Entry 7YBC (X-ray diffraction, 1.84 A resolution); this record covers chains A and B.

[Chain A]
Molecule: Aspartyl/asparaginyl beta-hydroxylase
Source organism: Homo sapiens
Notes: EC 1.14.11.16
UniProtKB: Q12797 (ASPH_HUMAN); residue numbers follow UniProt; this construct covers 330-758
Amino-acid sequence (429 residues; each row starts with the number of its first residue):
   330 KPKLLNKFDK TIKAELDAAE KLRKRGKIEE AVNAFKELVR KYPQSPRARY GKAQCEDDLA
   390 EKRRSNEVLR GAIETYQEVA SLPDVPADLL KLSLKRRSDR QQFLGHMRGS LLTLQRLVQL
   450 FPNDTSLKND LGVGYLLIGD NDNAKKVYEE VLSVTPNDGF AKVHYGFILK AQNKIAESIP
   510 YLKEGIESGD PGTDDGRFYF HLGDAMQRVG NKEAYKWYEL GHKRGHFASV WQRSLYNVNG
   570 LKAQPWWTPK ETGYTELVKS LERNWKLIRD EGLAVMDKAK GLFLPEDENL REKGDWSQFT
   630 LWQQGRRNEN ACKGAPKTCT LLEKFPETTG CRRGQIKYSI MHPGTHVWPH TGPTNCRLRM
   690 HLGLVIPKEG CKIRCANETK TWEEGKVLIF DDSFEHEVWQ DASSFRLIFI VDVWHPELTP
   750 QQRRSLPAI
Curated features (UniProtKB/Swiss-Prot):
  - binding site (2-oxoglutarate): Trp625, Ser668, Arg688 to His690, Arg735
  - binding site (Fe cation): His679, His725
  - glycosylation (N-linked (GlcNAc...) asparagine): Asn452, Asn706
Disulfides: Cys641-Cys648
Bound ions: Mn2+: His679, His725 (together with IOW)
Residues lining bound ligands: IOW ((2S)-2-methyl-2-oxidanyl-4-oxidanylidene-pentanedioic acid): Trp625, Gln627, Ser668, Met670, Val676, His679, Arg688, His690, Trp711, Phe719, Asp721, His725, Val727, Arg735, Ile737, Ile739

[Chain B]
Molecule: Coagulation factor X
Source organism: synthetic construct
Notes: EC 3.4.21.6
UniProtKB: P00742 (FA10_HUMAN); numbering as in UniProt (aligned over 86-124)
Amino-acid sequence (39 residues; row label = number of the first residue in the row):
    86 DGDQSETSPS QNQGKCKDGL GEYTCTSLEG FEGKNSELF
Unresolved in the structure: 86-98, 117-124
Sequence notes: engineered mutation Ser90 (Cys in P00742), Ser95 (Cys in P00742), Ser112 (Cys in P00742), Ser121 (Cys in P00742)
Curated features (UniProtKB/Swiss-Prot):
  - modified residue: Asp103 (3R: -3-hydroxyaspartate)
Disulfides: Cys101-Cys110

[Interface between chain A and chain B]
Pairs across the interface (54; chain A residue first):
  Ala389(A) - Phe116(B)
  Glu390(A) - Phe116(B)
  Arg393(A) - Phe116(B)
  Ser394(A) - Phe116(B)
  Asn395(A) - Glu114(B)
  Asn395(A) - Gly115(B)
  Asn395(A) - Phe116(B)  hydrogen bond (side chain-backbone)
  Gln431(A) - Leu113(B)
  Phe432(A) - Leu113(B)
  Phe432(A) - Gly115(B)  hydrogen bond (backbone-backbone)
  Phe432(A) - Phe116(B)
  Leu433(A) - Leu113(B)
  Leu433(A) - Gly115(B)
  Gly434(A) - Leu113(B)
  Met436(A) - Leu113(B)  hydrophobic
  Val462(A) - Tyr108(B)
  Leu465(A) - Tyr108(B)  hydrophobic
  Leu466(A) - Thr109(B)
  His493(A) - Tyr108(B)  hydrogen bond
  Phe496(A) - Gly106(B)
  Phe496(A) - Glu107(B)
  Phe496(A) - Tyr108(B)  hydrophobic
  Arg526(A) - Tyr108(B)  hydrogen bond (side chain-backbone)
  Phe529(A) - Leu105(B)  hydrophobic
  His530(A) - Leu105(B)  hydrogen bond (side chain-backbone)
  Leu564(A) - Leu105(B)  hydrophobic
  Tyr565(A) - Leu105(B)  hydrophobic
  Tyr565(A) - Thr109(B)
  Tyr565(A) - Cys110(B)  hydrogen bond (side chain-backbone)
  Tyr565(A) - Thr111(B)
  Asp616(A) - Lys102(B)  salt bridge
  Glu617(A) - Lys100(B)
  Glu617(A) - Cys101(B)
  Glu617(A) - Lys102(B)  hydrogen bond (side chain-backbone)
  Glu617(A) - Asp103(B)  hydrogen bond (side chain-backbone)
  Glu617(A) - Gly104(B)  hydrogen bond (side chain-backbone)
  Leu619(A) - Asp103(B)
  Gln627(A) - Asp103(B)  hydrogen bond
  Gln632(A) - Lys100(B)  hydrogen bond
  Gln633(A) - Lys100(B)
  Gln664(A) - Lys102(B)
  Lys666(A) - Asp103(B)  salt bridge
  His679(A) - Asp103(B)
  Thr680(A) - Asp103(B)
  Thr680(A) - Gly104(B)
  Gly681(A) - Asp103(B)
  Pro682(A) - Gly104(B)
  Pro682(A) - Leu105(B)  hydrophobic
  Arg686(A) - Lys102(B)  hydrogen bond (side chain-backbone)
  Arg688(A) - Lys102(B)
  Arg688(A) - Asp103(B)  salt bridge
  Ala757(A) - Thr111(B)
  Ile758(A) - Cys101(B)
  Ile758(A) - Thr111(B)
Also at the interface, not in a pair above, chain A (43 interface residues in all): Leu398, Arg562, Ser563, Trp625, Arg662, Asp721, Pro756

[Summary]
43 residues of chain A face 16 of chain B across their interface; the contacts include 12 hydrogen bonds and 3
salt bridges. Polar pairs include Asp616(A)-Lys102(B), Lys666(A)-Asp103(B) and Arg688(A)-Asp103(B). Ligands of
chain A: compound IOW.
Chain A is Aspartyl/asparaginyl beta-hydroxylase (Homo sapiens) and chain B is Coagulation factor X (synthetic
construct); the structure, Aspartyl/Asparaginyl beta-hydroxylase (AspH) oxygenase and TPR domains in complex
with (S)-4-hydroxy-4-methyl-2-oxoglutarate and factor X-derived peptide (39mer-4Ser), was determined by X-ray
diffraction.
